PDB entry 6VRZ | X-ray diffraction, 2.00 A resolution | chain A

Chain A:
Name: Multidrug transporter MdfA
From: Escherichia coli
Reference sequence: P0AEY8 (MDFA_ECOLI); residue numbers follow UniProt; this construct covers 14-400
Chain sequence (387 residues; numbered 14 to 400; the number before each row is that of its first residue):
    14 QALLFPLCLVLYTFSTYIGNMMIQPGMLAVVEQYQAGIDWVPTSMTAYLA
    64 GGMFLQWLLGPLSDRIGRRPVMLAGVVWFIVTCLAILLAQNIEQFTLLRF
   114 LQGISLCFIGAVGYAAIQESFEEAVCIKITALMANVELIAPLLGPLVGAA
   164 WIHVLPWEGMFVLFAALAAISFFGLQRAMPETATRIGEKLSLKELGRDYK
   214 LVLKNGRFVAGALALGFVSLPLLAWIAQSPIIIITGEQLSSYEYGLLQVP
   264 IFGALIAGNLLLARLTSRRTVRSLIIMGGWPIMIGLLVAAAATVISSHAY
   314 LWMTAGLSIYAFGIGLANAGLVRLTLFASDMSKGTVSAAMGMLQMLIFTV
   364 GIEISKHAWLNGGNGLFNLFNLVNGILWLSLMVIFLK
Sequence notes: engineered mutation Thr26 (Glu in P0AEY8), Met34 (Asp in P0AEY8), Glu150 (Ala in P0AEY8)
Bound ions: praseodymium ion site 1 near Glu207 (its only coordinating residue here); praseodymium ion site 2 near Asp211 (its only coordinating residue here)
Small-molecule neighbours: chloramphenicol (CLM): Tyr30, Asn33, Met34, Tyr61, Leu62, Leu119, Glu150, Ser232, Leu236, Asn331, Gln357, Phe361
From the paper describing this entry:
  - binding site for chloramphenicol: Tyr30, Ser232, Leu236, Gln357, Phe361
  - conformationally variable residues (side-chain flip): Tyr30
  - mutagenesis - Y30A, S232A, L236A, N331A, Q357A, F361A: decreased growth in response to chloramphenicol
  - mutagenesis - Y30A, L236A, Q357A, F361A: decreased growth in response to Tm
  - mutagenesis - N272A, V335A: unchanged growth in response to chloramphenicol

Overview:
Chain A binds chloramphenicol. The paper reports a binding site for chloramphenicol at Tyr30, Ser232 and
Leu236 among others; Y30A, S232A and L236A, among others, reduce growth in response to chloramphenicol; 8
substitutions were tested in all.
Chain A is Multidrug transporter MdfA (Escherichia coli); the structure, protein A, was determined by X-ray
diffraction, deposited together with 6VS0, 6VS1 and 6VS2.
